7SPU - chains a and q of the 54 polymer chains in the assembly; structure by electron microscopy, 3.73 A resolution.

[Chain a (and q)]
Protein: Gene 5 protein
Organism: Shigella phage Sf6
Notes: chain q of this document is another copy of the same molecule, construct and numbering; everything in this record applies to it too
UniProtKB: Q716H0 (Q716H0_BPSFV); residue numbers follow UniProt; this construct covers 1-423
Chain sequence (423 residues; numbered 1 to 423; the number before each row is that of its first residue):
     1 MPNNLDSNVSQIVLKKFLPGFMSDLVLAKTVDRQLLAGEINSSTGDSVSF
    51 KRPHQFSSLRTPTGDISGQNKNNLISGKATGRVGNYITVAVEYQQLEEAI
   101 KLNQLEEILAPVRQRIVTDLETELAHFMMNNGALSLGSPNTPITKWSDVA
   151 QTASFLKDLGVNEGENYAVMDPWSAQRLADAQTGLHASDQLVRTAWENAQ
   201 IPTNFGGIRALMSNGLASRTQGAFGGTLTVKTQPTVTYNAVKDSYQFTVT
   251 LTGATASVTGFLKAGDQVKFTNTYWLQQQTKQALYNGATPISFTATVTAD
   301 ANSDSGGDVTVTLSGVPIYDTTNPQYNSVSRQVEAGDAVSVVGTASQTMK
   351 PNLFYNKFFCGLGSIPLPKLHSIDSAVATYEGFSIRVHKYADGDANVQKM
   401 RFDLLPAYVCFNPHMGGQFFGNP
Unresolved in the structure: 1-2 (chain q: 1)

[Interface between chain a and chain q]
Residue-residue contacts (27; chain a residue first):
  Leu-5(a) with Glu-97(q); Leu-102(q), hydrophobic
  Ser-7(a) with Val-13(q)
  Asn-8(a) with Lys-101(q), hydrogen bond (side chain-backbone); Asn-103(q), hydrogen bond; Ile-108(q)
  Val-9(a) with Val-13(q); Ile-100(q); Lys-101(q)
  Ser-10(a) with Gln-11(q), hydrogen bond (side chain-backbone); Ile-12(q); Val-13(q)
  Gln-11(a) with Ser-10(q); Gln-11(q), hydrogen bond (backbone-backbone)
  Ile-12(a) with Ser-10(q)
  Val-13(a) with Val-9(q); Ser-10(q)
  Glu-92(a) with Asn-3(q), hydrogen bond (backbone-side chain)
  Tyr-93(a) with Asn-3(q)
  Glu-97(a) with Asn-3(q); Leu-5(q)
  Lys-101(a) with Leu-5(q); Asn-8(q); Val-9(q)
  Leu-102(a) with Leu-5(q), hydrophobic
  Asn-103(a) with Asn-8(q)
  Ile-108(a) with Asn-8(q)
Interface residues without a listed pair, chain a (17 interface residues in all): Asn-3, Ile-100
Interface residues without a listed pair, chain q (15 interface residues in all): Ser-7

[In short]
Chain a and chain q form an interface of 17 and 15 residues respectively, with 5 hydrogen bonds. Polar
contacts include Asn-8(a)/Lys-101(q), Asn-8(a)/Asn-103(q) and Ser-10(a)/Gln-11(q).
Both chains are Gene 5 protein (Shigella phage Sf6). Entry 7SPU (In situ cryo-EM structure of bacteriophage
Sf6 gp3:gp7:gp5 complex in conformation 1 at 3.73A resolution) was determined by electron microscopy,
deposited together with 7UKJ, 7SFS, 7SG7 and 7SP4.
